Entry 7PHC (electron microscopy, 9.90 A resolution (very low resolution: no residue pairs are listed; an interface is given only as per-side residue counts)); this record covers chains C and 5 of the 54 polymer chains in the assembly.

[Chain C]
Protein: 30S ribosomal protein S4
Organism: Mycoplasma pneumoniae M129
Reference sequence: P46775 (RS4_MYCPN); residues 1-205 here = UniProt positions 1-205
Sequence (205 residues; each row starts with the number of its first residue):
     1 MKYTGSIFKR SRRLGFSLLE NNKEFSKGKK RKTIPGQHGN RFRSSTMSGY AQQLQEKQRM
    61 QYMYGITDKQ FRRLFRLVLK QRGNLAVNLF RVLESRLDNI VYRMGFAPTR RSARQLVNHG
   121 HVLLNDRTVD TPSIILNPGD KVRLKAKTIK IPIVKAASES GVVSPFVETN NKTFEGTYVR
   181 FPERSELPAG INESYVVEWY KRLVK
Unresolved in the structure: 204-205

[Chain 5]
Molecule: 16S ribosomal RNA
Organism: Mycoplasma pneumoniae M129
Sequence (1520 nucleotides; numbered 1 to 1520; the number before each row is that of its first residue):
     1 UUUUUCUGAG AGUUUGAUCC UGGCUCAGGA UUAACGCUGG CGGCAUGCCU AAUACAUGCA
    61 AGUCGAUCGA AAGUAGUAAU ACUUUAGAGG CGAACGGGUG AGUAACACGU AUCCAAUCUA
   121 CCUUAUAAUG GGGGAUAACU AGUUGAAAGA CUAGCUAAUA CCGCAUAAGA ACUUUGGUUC
   181 GCAUGAAUCA AAGUUGAAAG GACCUGCAAG GGUUCGUUAU UUGAUGAGGG UGCGCCAUAU
   241 CAGCUAGUUG GUGGGGUAAC GGCCUACCAA GGCAAUGACG UGUAGCUAUG CUGAGAAGUA
   301 GAAUAGCCAC AAUGGGACUG AGACACGGCC CAUACUCCUA CGGGAGGCAG CAGUAGGGAA
   361 UUUUUCACAA UGAGCGAAAG CUUGAUGGAG CAAUGCCGCG UGAACGAUGA AGGUCUUUAA
   421 GAUUGUAAAG UUCUUUUAUU UGGGAAGAAU GACUUUAGCA GGUAAUGGCU AGAGUUUGAC
   481 UGUACCAUUU UGAAUAAGUG ACGACUAACU AUGUGCCAGC AGUCGCGGUA AUACAUAGGU
   541 CGCAAGCGUU AUCCGGAUUU AUUGGGCGUA AAGCAAGCGC AGGCGGAUUG AAAAGUCUGG
   601 UGUUAAAGGC AGCUGCUUAA CAGUUGUAUG CAUUGGAAAC UAUUAAUCUA GAGUGUGGUA
   661 GGGAGUUUUG GAAUUUCAUG UGGAGCGGUG AAAUGCGUAG AUAUAUGAAG GAACACCAGU
   721 GGCGAAGGCG AAAACUUAGG CCAUUACUGA CGCUUAGGCU UGAAAGUGUG GGGAGCAAAU
   781 AGGAUUAGAU ACCCUAGUAG UCCACACCGU AAACGAUAGA UACUAGCUGU CGGGGCGAUC
   841 CCCUCGGUAG UGAAGUUAAC ACAUUAAGUA UCUCGCCUGG GUAGUACAUU CGCAAGAAUG
   901 AAACUCAAAC GGAAUUGACG GGGACCCGCA CAAGUGGUGG AGCAUGUUGC UUAAUUCGAC
   961 GGUACACGAA AAACCUUACC UAGACUUGAC AUCCUUGGCA AAGUUAUGGA AACAUAAUGG
  1021 AGGUUAACCG AGUGACAGGU GGUGCAUGGU UGUCGUCAGC UCGUGUCGUG AGAUGUUGGG
  1081 UUAAGUCCCG CAACGAGCGC AACCCUUAUC GUUAGUUACA UUGUCUAGCG AGACUGCUAA
  1141 UGCAAAUUGG AGGAAGGAAG GGAUGACGUC AAAUCAUCAU GCCCCUUAUG UCUAGGGCUG
  1201 CAAACGUGCU ACAAUGGCCA AUACAAACAG UCGCCAGCUU GUAAAAGUGA GCAAAUCUGU
  1261 AAAGUUGGUC UCAGUUCGGA UUGAGGGCUG CAAUUCGUCC UCAUGAAGUC GGAAUCACUA
  1321 GUAAUCGCGA AUCAGCUAUG UCGCGGUGAA UACGUUCUCG GGUCUUGUAC ACACCGCCCG
  1381 UCAAACUAUG AAAGCUGGUA AUAUUUAAAA ACGUGUUGCU AACCAUUAGG AAGCGCAUGU
  1441 CAAGGAUAGC ACCGGUGAUU GGAGUUAAGU CGUAACAAGG UACCCCUACG AGAACGUGGG
  1501 GGUGGAUCAC CUCCUUUCUA
Unresolved in the structure: 1-4, 181-184, 1020-1027, 1510-1520

[How chain C and chain 5 interact]
At this resolution (10 A) residue pairs are not listed: 65 residues of chain C and 57 of chain 5 lie at the interface.

[Summary]
65 residues of chain C and 57 residues of chain 5 are in contact.
Here chain C is 30S ribosomal protein S4 and chain 5 is 16S ribosomal RNA, both from Mycoplasma pneumoniae
M129. Entry 7PHC (70S ribosome with A*- and P/E-site tRNAs in chloramphenicol-treated Mycoplasma pneumoniae
cells) was determined by electron microscopy together with 7OOC, 7OOD, 7P6Z, 7PAH, 7PAI, 7PAJ and 23 further
entries from the same study.
